PDB entry 2WWY | X-ray diffraction, 2.90 A resolution | chains B and S of the 8 polymer chains in the assembly

[Chain B]
Name: ATP-dependent DNA helicase Q1
From: Homo sapiens
Notes: EC 3.6.1.-
UniProtKB: P46063 (RECQ1_HUMAN); residue numbers follow UniProt; this construct covers 49-616
Chain sequence (591 residues; row label = number of the first residue in the row):
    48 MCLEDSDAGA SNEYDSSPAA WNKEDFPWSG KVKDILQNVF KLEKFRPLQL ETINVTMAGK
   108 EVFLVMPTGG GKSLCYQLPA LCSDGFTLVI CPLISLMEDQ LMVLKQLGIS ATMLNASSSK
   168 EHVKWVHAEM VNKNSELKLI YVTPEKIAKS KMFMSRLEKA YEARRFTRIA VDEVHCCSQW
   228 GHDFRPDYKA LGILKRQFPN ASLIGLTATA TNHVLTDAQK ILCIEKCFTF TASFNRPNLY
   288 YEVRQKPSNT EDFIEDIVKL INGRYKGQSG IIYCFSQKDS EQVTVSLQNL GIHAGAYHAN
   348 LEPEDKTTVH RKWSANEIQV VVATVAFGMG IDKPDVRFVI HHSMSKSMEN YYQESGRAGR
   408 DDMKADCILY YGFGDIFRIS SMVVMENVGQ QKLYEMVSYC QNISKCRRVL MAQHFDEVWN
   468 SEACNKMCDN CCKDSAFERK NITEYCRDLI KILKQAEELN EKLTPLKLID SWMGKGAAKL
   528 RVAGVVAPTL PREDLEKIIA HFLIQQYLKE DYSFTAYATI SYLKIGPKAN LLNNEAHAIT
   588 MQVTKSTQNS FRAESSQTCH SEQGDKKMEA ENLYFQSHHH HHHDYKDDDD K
Not modelled in the structure: 48-63, 594-638
Bound ions: Zn2+: Cys453, Cys471, Cys475, Cys478
From the paper describing this entry:
  - binding site for DNA oligo (27bp): Gln324
  - binding site for DNA oligo (27bp): Asp230, Arg232, Gln324, Thr371, Lys393, Met429, Glu433, Ala525, Arg528, Tyr564, Thr566
  - binding site for the 13-nt DNA strand: Thr511, Tyr569

[Chain S]
Molecule: 13-nt DNA strand
Sequence (13 nucleotides; each row starts with the number of its first residue):
     1 AGCGTCGAGA TCC
Not modelled in the structure: 13

[Chain B / chain S interface]
Pairs across the interface - 7 pairs, chain B then chain S:
  Thr511(B) - DC3(S)  hydrogen bond to the phosphate
  Leu513(B) - DC3(S)  phosphate contact
  Leu513(B) - DG4(S)  phosphate contact
  Lys514(B) - DC3(S)  phosphate contact
  Ile567(B) - DG2(S)  sugar contact
  Tyr569(B) - DA1(S)  phosphate contact
  Tyr569(B) - DG2(S)  hydrogen bond to the phosphate
Also at the interface, not in a pair above, chain B (6 interface residues in all): Thr562

[Overview]
6 residues of chain B and 4 residues of chain S are in contact; the contacts include 2 hydrogen bonds. Polar
pairs include Thr511(B)-DC3(S) and Tyr569(B)-DG2(S). The paper reports a binding site for DNA oligo (27bp) at
Gln324(B), Asp230(B) and Arg232(B) among others; a binding site for the 13-nt DNA strand at Thr511(B) and
Tyr569(B).
Chain B is ATP-dependent DNA helicase Q1 (Homo sapiens) and chain S is a 13-nt DNA strand; the structure,
Structure of human RECQ-like helicase in complex with a DNA substrate, was determined by X-ray diffraction
together with 4U7D from the same study.
